8PYR - chains C and D of the 4 polymer chains in the assembly; structure by X-ray diffraction, 2.15 A resolution.

[Chain C]
Protein: CDK-activating kinase assembly factor MAT1
Organism: Homo sapiens
Reference sequence: P51948 (MAT1_HUMAN); residue numbers follow UniProt; this construct covers 230-309
Sequence (82 residues; row label = number of the first residue in the row):
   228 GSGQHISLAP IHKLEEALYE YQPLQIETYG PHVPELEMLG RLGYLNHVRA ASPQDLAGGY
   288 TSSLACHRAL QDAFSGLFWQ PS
Disordered / not traced: 228-243, 309
Construct notes: expression tag (228-229)
From the paper describing this entry:
  - contacts within the chain: Arg295-Asp299 (water-mediated contact)
  - mutagenesis - R295A: decreased catalytic activity with CDK-activating kinase assembly factor MAT1 (chain C)

[Chain D]
Protein: Nanobody (VHH-RD7-04)
Organism: Lama glama
Notes: antibody fragment or engineered binder
Sequence (115 residues; each row starts with the number of its first residue):
     1 QVQLVESGGG LVQPGGSLRL SCVASGFTFK NFYMGWVRQA PDKGLEWVAT INSGGEIQSY
    61 ADSVKGRFTI SRDNAKNTLY LQMNNLRPED TAVYYCSKQS STPAKGQGTQ VTVSS
Disordered / not traced: 115
Disulfides: Cys22-Cys96

[Chain C / chain D interface]
Contacting residue pairs - 14 pairs, chain C then chain D:
  Leu263(C) with Lys65(D)
  Glu264(C) with Lys65(D); Gly66(D)
  Gly267(C) with Lys65(D); Arg87(D)
  Arg268(C) with Lys65(D), hydrogen bond (backbone-backbone); Gly66(D), hydrogen bond (side chain-backbone); Arg67(D); Arg87(D)
  Leu272(C) with Asp62(D)
  Thr288(C) with Asp62(D)
  Ser289(C) with Asp62(D), hydrogen bond (backbone-side chain)
  Ser290(C) with Asp62(D), hydrogen bond (backbone-side chain); Lys65(D)

[Summary]
8 residues of chain C face 5 of chain D across their interface; the contacts include 4 hydrogen bonds. Polar
pairs include Arg268(C)-Gly66(D), Ser289(C)-Asp62(D) and Ser290(C)-Asp62(D). The paper reports that R295A of
chain C reduces catalytic activity with CDK-activating kinase assembly factor MAT1 (chain C); contacts within
the chain involving Arg295(C) and Asp299(C).
Chain C is CDK-activating kinase assembly factor MAT1 (Homo sapiens) and chain D is Nanobody (VHH-RD7-04)
(Lama glama); the structure, Crystal structure of the dual T-loop phosphorylated Cdk7/CycH/Mat1 complex, was
determined by X-ray diffraction.
